3FPU - chains A and B; structure by X-ray diffraction, 1.76 A resolution.

[Chain A]
Molecule: Evasin-1
Source organism: Rhipicephalus sanguineus
UniProt: P0C8E7 (EVA1_RHISA); residues 1-94 here correspond to UniProt positions 21-114 (UniProt number = residue number + 20)
Chain sequence (100 residues; numbered 1 to 100; the number before each row is that of its first residue):
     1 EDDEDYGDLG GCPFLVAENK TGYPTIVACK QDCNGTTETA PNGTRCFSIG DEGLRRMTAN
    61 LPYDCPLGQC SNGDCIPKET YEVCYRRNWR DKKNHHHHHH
Cystine bridges: Cys-12/Cys-33, Cys-29/Cys-70, Cys-46/Cys-75, Cys-65/Cys-84
Differences from the reference sequence: expression tag (95-100)
Bound ions: Ni2+ site 1 near His-97 (its only coordinating residue here); Ni2+ site 2: His-98, His-100
Curated features (UniProtKB/Swiss-Prot):
  - glycosylation (N-linked (GlcNAc...) asparagine): Asn-19, Asn-34, Asn-42
What the authors report for this chain:
  - conformationally variable residues (order/disorder transition): Trp-89 to Lys-92
  - mutagenesis - F14A/W89A: decreased binding to C-C motif chemokine 3 (chain B)

[Chain B]
Molecule: C-C motif chemokine 3
Source organism: Homo sapiens
UniProt: P10147 (CCL3_HUMAN); residues 2-70 here correspond to UniProt positions 24-92 (UniProt number = residue number + 22)
Chain sequence (70 residues; each row starts with the number of its first residue):
     1 MSLAADTPTT CCFSYTSRQI PQNFIADYFE TSSQCSKPGV IFLTKRSRQV CADPSEEWVQ
    61 KYVSDLELSA
Unresolved in the structure: 1, 68-70
Cystine bridges: Cys-11/Cys-35, Cys-12/Cys-51
Differences from the reference sequence: expression tag (1); engineered mutation Thr-10 (Ala32 in P10147)
Curated features (UniProtKB/Swiss-Prot):
  - site (Involved in GAG binding): Arg-18, Arg-46, Arg-48
What the authors report for this chain:
  - conformationally variable residues (loop rearrangement, side-chain flip): Ser-2 to Thr-10, Phe-29
  - specificity-determining residues: Pro-8 (proposed by the authors, not directly observed)

[Interface between chain A and chain B]
Contacting residue pairs (68; chain A residue first):
  Asp-2(A) with Ser-17(B)
  Asp-3(A) with Ser-17(B), hydrogen bond (backbone-side chain)
  Glu-4(A) with Ser-17(B), hydrogen bond (backbone-side chain)
  Asp-5(A) with Arg-18(B)
  Tyr-6(A) with Arg-18(B), hydrogen bond (backbone-side chain)
  Gly-7(A) with Arg-18(B), hydrogen bond (backbone-side chain)
  Asp-8(A) with Arg-48(B), salt bridge
  Leu-9(A) with Thr-16(B), hydrogen bond (backbone-side chain); Ser-17(B); Arg-48(B)
  Gly-10(A) with Arg-48(B), hydrogen bond (backbone-side chain); Val-50(B)
  Gly-11(A) with Ser-14(B); Thr-16(B); Val-50(B); Cys-51(B), hydrogen bond (backbone-backbone)
  Pro-13(A) with Thr-10(B); Cys-11(B); Ile-41(B), hydrophobic; Gln-49(B); Cys-51(B), hydrophobic
  Phe-14(A) with Thr-10(B); Cys-11(B), hydrogen bond (backbone-backbone); Phe-13(B), hydrophobic
  Leu-15(A) with Pro-8(B), hydrophobic; Thr-9(B); Thr-10(B)
  Val-16(A) with Thr-9(B), hydrogen bond (backbone-backbone); Cys-11(B), hydrophobic
  Glu-18(A) with Thr-9(B), hydrogen bond
  Thr-21(A) with Gln-34(B), hydrogen bond (backbone-side chain)
  Gly-22(A) with Gln-34(B), hydrogen bond (backbone-side chain)
  Tyr-23(A) with Gln-34(B), hydrogen bond (backbone-side chain)
  Pro-24(A) with Cys-11(B), hydrophobic; Gln-34(B); Cys-35(B)
  Ile-26(A) with Phe-13(B), hydrophobic
  Cys-33(A) with Arg-48(B), hydrogen bond
  Asn-34(A) with Arg-48(B), hydrogen bond
  Glu-38(A) with Phe-13(B); Ser-14(B), hydrogen bond
  Ala-40(A) with Phe-13(B), hydrophobic
  Leu-54(A) with Pro-8(B), hydrophobic
  Arg-55(A) with Pro-8(B)
  Arg-86(A) with Asp-6(B), hydrogen bond (side chain-backbone); Pro-8(B)
  Arg-87(A) with Pro-8(B); Thr-9(B), hydrogen bond (backbone-backbone)
  Asn-88(A) with Ala-5(B); Asp-6(B); Thr-7(B); Pro-8(B); Thr-9(B)
  Trp-89(A) with Ala-4(B); Ala-5(B), hydrogen bond (backbone-backbone); Thr-7(B), hydrogen bond (backbone-backbone); Pro-8(B); Thr-9(B); Thr-10(B); Phe-29(B); Glu-30(B); Ile-41(B), hydrophobic; Gln-49(B), hydrogen bond
  Arg-90(A) with Leu-3(B); Ala-5(B), hydrogen bond (backbone-backbone); Asp-6(B), salt bridge
  Lys-92(A) with Thr-9(B)
  Lys-93(A) with Ala-5(B)
Also at the interface, not in a pair above, chain A (36 interface residues in all): Cys-12, Pro-41, Thr-44
Also at the interface, not in a pair above, chain B (27 interface residues in all): Tyr-15, Ile-20, Thr-31, Ser-32
From the paper, about this interface:
  - residue pairs: Leu-9(A)/Thr-16(B), Phe-14(A)/Phe-13(B) (pi stacking), Phe-14(A)/Cys-11(B) (backbone contact), Leu-15(A)/Pro-8(B), Leu-54(A)/Pro-8(B), Arg-55(A)/Pro-8(B), Arg-86(A)/Pro-8(B), Asn-88(A)/Pro-8(B), Trp-89(A)/Phe-29(B) (pi stacking), Trp-89(A)/Gln-49(B), Trp-89(A)/Pro-8(B), Ala-5(B)/Trp-89(A), Asp-6(B)/Arg-90(A) (hydrogen bond), Cys-11(B)/Pro-24(A) (hydrophobic contact), Cys-35(B)/Pro-24(A), Cys-51(B)/Pro-13(A)
  - interface residues, chain A: Asp-3(A), Pro-13(A), Tyr-23(A), Pro-24(A), Ile-26(A), Ala-40(A), Pro-41(A)
  - interface residues, chain B: Thr-7(B), Pro-8(B), Thr-16(B), Ser-17(B), Arg-18(B)

[Overview]
The interface between chain A and chain B involves 36 residues on one side and 27 on the other; the contacts
include 22 hydrogen bonds and 2 salt bridges. Among the polar pairs are Asp-8(A)/Arg-48(B), Arg-90(A)/Asp-6(B)
and Asp-3(A)/Ser-17(B). The paper describes contacts between Leu-9(A) and Thr-16(B), Leu-15(A) and Pro-8(B)
and Leu-54(A) and Pro-8(B) among others; pi stacking between Phe-14(A) and Phe-13(B) and Trp-89(A) and
Phe-29(B); a backbone contact between Phe-14(A) and Cys-11(B). From the paper: F14A/W89A of chain A reduce
binding to C-C motif chemokine 3 (chain B); interface residues Asp-3(A), Pro-13(A) and Thr-7(B) among others.
Chain A is Evasin-1 (Rhipicephalus sanguineus) and chain B is C-C motif chemokine 3 (Homo sapiens); the
structure, The crystallographic structure of the Complex between Evasin-1 and CCL3, was determined by X-ray
diffraction, deposited together with 3FPT and 3FPR.
